PDB entry 8Q89 | X-ray diffraction, 2.05 A resolution | chain A

[Chain A]
Protein: Glutathione S-transferase D1 isoform X1
Organism: Apis mellifera
UniProt: A0A7M7GUY7 (A0A7M7GUY7_APIME); residue numbers follow UniProt; this construct covers 27-240
Amino-acid sequence (215 residues; numbered 26 to 240; the number before each row is that of its first residue):
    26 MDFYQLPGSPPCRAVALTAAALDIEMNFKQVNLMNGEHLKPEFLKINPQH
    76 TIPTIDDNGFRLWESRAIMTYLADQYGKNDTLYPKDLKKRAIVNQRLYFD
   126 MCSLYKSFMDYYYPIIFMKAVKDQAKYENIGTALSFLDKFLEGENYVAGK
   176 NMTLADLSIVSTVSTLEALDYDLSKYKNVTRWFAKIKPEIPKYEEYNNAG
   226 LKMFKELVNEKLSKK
Not modelled in the structure: 57-75, 233-240
Sequence notes: initiating methionine (26)
Disulfide bonds: C127 forms a disulfide with the same residue of a neighbouring copy of this chain
From the paper describing this entry:
  - conformationally variable residues (order/disorder transition, side-chain flip): V56 to T76, C127
  - self-association interface (contacts with another copy of this molecule); pairs are residue here / residue on that copy: C127-C127 (disulfide), Y123
  - contacts within the chain: M126-C127

[In short]
The paper reports conformational variability at V56 and C127; a self-association interface involving Y123 and
C127.
Chain A is Glutathione S-transferase D1 isoform X1 (Apis mellifera); the structure, Crystal structure of Apis
mellifera glutathione transferase delta 1 in a covalent dimeric state, was determined by X-ray diffraction
together with 8Q8A and 8Q8B from the same study.
